Entry 3UT9 (X-ray diffraction, 2.20 A resolution); this record covers chains E and I of the 10 polymer chains in the assembly.

== Chain E ==
Molecule: Histone H3.2
Organism: Xenopus laevis
UniProtKB: P84233 (H32_XENLA); residues 1-135 here correspond to UniProt positions 2-136 (UniProt number = residue number + 1)
Amino-acid sequence (135 residues; numbered 1 to 135; the number before each row is that of its first residue):
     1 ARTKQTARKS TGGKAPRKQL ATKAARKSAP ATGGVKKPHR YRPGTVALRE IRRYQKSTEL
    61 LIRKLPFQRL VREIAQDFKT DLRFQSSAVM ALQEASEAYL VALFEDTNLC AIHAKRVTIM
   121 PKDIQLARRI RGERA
Not modelled in the structure: 1-37, 135
Bound ions: Mn2+ near Asp77 (its only coordinating residue here)
Swiss-Prot annotation at these positions:
  - modified residue: Arg2 (Asymmetric dimethylarginine), Thr3 (Phosphothreonine), Lys4 (Allysine), Gln5 (5-glutamyl dopamine), Thr6 (Phosphothreonine), Arg8 (Citrulline), Lys9 (N6,N6,N6-trimethyllysine), Ser10 (ADP-ribosylserine), Thr11 (Phosphothreonine), Lys14 (N6-(2-hydroxyisobutyryl)lysine), Arg17 (Asymmetric dimethylarginine), Lys18 (N6-(2-hydroxyisobutyryl)lysine), Lys23 (N6-(2-hydroxyisobutyryl)lysine), Arg26 (Citrulline), Lys27 (N6,N6,N6-trimethyllysine), Ser28 (ADP-ribosylserine), Lys36 (N6,N6,N6-trimethyllysine), Lys37 (N6-methyllysine), Tyr41 (Phosphotyrosine), Lys56 (N6,N6,N6-trimethyllysine) and 8 more in UniProt
  - lipidation: Cys110 (S-palmitoyl cysteine)

== Chain I ==
Molecule: 145-nt DNA strand
Sequence (145 nucleotides; row label = number of the first residue in the row; numbers below 1 keep their minus sign (DA-72 is residue -72)):
   -72 ATCACAATCC CGGTGCCGAG GCCGCTCAAT TGGTCGTAGA CAGCTCTAGC ACCGCTTAAA
   -12 CGCACGTACG GAATCCGTAC GTGCGTTTAA GCGGTGCTAG AGCTGTCTAC GACCAATTGA
    48 GCGGCCTCGG CACCGGGATT GTGAT
Bound ions: Mn2+ site 1 near DG-61 (its only coordinating residue here); Mn2+ site 2 near DG-53 (its only coordinating residue here); Mn2+ site 3 near DG-34 (its only coordinating residue here); K+: DT-26, DA-25; Mn2+ site 4 near DG-3 (its only coordinating residue here); Mn2+ site 5 near DG27 (its only coordinating residue here); Mn2+ site 6 near DG38 (its only coordinating residue here); Mn2+ site 7 near DG50 (its only coordinating residue here); Mn2+ site 8 near DG63 (its only coordinating residue here)

== Chain E / chain I interface ==
Pairs across the interface (32):
  His39(E) - DA-67(I)  sugar contact
  His39(E) - DG10(I)  sugar contact
  Arg40(E) - DG8(I)  base contact
  Arg40(E) - DT9(I)  hydrogen bond to the base
  Arg40(E) - DG10(I)  hydrogen bond to the sugar
  Tyr41(E) - DA-67(I)  hydrogen bond to the sugar
  Tyr41(E) - DA-66(I)  sugar contact
  Tyr41(E) - DT9(I)  sugar contact
  Tyr41(E) - DG10(I)  hydrogen bond to the phosphate
  Arg42(E) - DT9(I)  sugar contact
  Pro43(E) - DG8(I)  phosphate contact
  Pro43(E) - DT9(I)  sugar contact
  Gly44(E) - DG8(I)  hydrogen bond to the phosphate
  Gly44(E) - DT9(I)  hydrogen bond to the phosphate
  Thr45(E) - DT9(I)  hydrogen bond to the phosphate
  Val46(E) - DT9(I)  hydrogen bond to the phosphate
  Val46(E) - DG10(I)  phosphate contact
  Ala47(E) - DT9(I)  hydrogen bond to the phosphate
  Arg49(E) - DA-66(I)  hydrogen bond to the phosphate
  Arg49(E) - DT-65(I)  salt bridge to the phosphate
  Lys56(E) - DC-64(I)  salt bridge to the phosphate
  Arg63(E) - DA17(I)  phosphate contact
  Arg63(E) - DG18(I)  phosphate contact
  Lys64(E) - DA17(I)  phosphate contact
  Lys64(E) - DG18(I)  hydrogen bond to the phosphate
  Leu65(E) - DA17(I)  sugar contact
  Leu65(E) - DG18(I)  hydrogen bond to the phosphate
  Pro66(E) - DA17(I)  phosphate contact
  Arg69(E) - DA17(I)  salt bridge to the phosphate
  Asp81(E) - DG27(I)  phosphate contact
  Arg83(E) - DA26(I)  hydrogen bond to the phosphate
  Arg83(E) - DG27(I)  salt bridge to the phosphate
Also at the interface, not in a pair above, chain E (20 interface residues in all): Gln85, Thr118
Also at the interface, not in a pair above, chain I (13 interface residues in all): DC7, DG29

== Overview ==
20 residues of chain E face 13 of chain I across their interface, with 13 hydrogen bonds and 4 salt bridges.
Polar contacts include Arg40(E)-DT9(I), Arg40(E)-DG10(I) and Tyr41(E)-DA-67(I). DT-26(I) and DA-25(I) form the
K+ site.
Chain E is Histone H3.2 (Xenopus laevis) and chain I is a 145-nt DNA strand; the structure, Crystal Structure
of Nucleosome Core Particle Assembled with a Palindromic Widom '601' Derivative (NCP-601L), was determined by
X-ray diffraction, deposited together with 3UTA and 3UTB.
